Entry 9CXD (electron microscopy, 3.36 A resolution); this record covers chains B and J of the 7 polymer chains in the assembly.

[Chain B]
Name: Gamma-aminobutyric acid receptor subunit alpha-1
Organism: Homo sapiens
UniProtKB: P14867 (GBRA1_HUMAN); residues 1-429 here correspond to UniProt positions 28-456 (UniProt number = residue number + 27)
Sequence (429 residues; row label = number of the first residue in the row):
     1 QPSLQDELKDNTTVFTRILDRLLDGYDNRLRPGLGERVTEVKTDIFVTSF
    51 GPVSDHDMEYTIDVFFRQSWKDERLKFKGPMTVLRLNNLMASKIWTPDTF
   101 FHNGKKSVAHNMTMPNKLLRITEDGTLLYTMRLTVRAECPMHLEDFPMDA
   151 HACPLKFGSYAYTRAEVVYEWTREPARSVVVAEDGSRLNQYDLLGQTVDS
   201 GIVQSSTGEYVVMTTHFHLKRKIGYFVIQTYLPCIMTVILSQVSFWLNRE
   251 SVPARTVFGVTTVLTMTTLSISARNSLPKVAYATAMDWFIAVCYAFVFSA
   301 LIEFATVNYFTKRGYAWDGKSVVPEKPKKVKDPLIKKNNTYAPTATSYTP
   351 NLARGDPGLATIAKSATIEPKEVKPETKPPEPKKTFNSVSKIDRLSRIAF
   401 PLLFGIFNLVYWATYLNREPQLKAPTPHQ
Unresolved in the structure: 1-9, 319-384, 419-429
Cystine bridges: C139-C153
Glycans and other covalent adducts: N-acetylglucosamine (NAG) linked to N111
Ligand contacts:
  - gamma-amino-butanoic acid (ABU): F65, R67, L118, T130
  - PIO ([(2R)-2-octanoyloxy-3-[oxidanyl-[(1R,2R,3S,4R,5R,6S)-2,3,6-tris(oxidanyl)-4,5-diphosphonooxy-cyclohexyl]oxy-phosphoryl]oxy-propyl] octanoate): R249, E303, T306, F310, K312, R313, F386, N387, S388, V389, S390, K391, I392, L395
UniProt features mapped onto this chain:
  - binding site (4-aminobutanoate): R67, T130
  - binding site (3alpha-hydroxy-5alpha-pregnan-11,20-dione): W246
  - glycosylation (N-linked (GlcNAc...) asparagine): N11, N111

[Chain J]
Name: IgG2b Fab_1F4 Heavy Chain
Organism: Mus musculus
Sequence (454 residues; numbered 1 to 454; the number before each row is that of its first residue):
     1 EVQLQQSGAELVKPGASVKLSCTASGFNIKDTYMYWVKQRPEQGLEWIGR
    51 IDPANGDTKYDPKFQGKATITTDTFSNTAYLQLSSLTSEDTAVYYCARKG
   101 LRWAMDYWGQGTSVTVSTAKTTPPSVYPLAPGCGDTTGSSVTLGCLVKGY
   151 FPESVTVTWNSGSLSSSVHTFPALLQSGLYTMSSSVTVPSSTWPSQTVTC
   201 SVAHPASSTTVDKKLEPSGPISTINPCPPCKECHKCPAPNLEGGPSVFIF
   251 PPNIKDVLMISLTPKVTCVVVDVSEDDPDVQISWFVNNVEVHTAQTQTHR
   301 EDYNSTIRVVSTLPIQHQDWMSGKEFKCKVNNKDLPSPIERTISKIKGLV
   351 RAPQVYILPPPAEQLSRKDVSLTCLVVGFNPGDISVEWTSNGHTEENYKD
   401 TAPVLDSDGSYFIYSKLNMKTSKWEKTDSFSCNVRHEGLKNYYLKKTISR
   451 SPGK
Unresolved in the structure: 1, 118-454
Cystine bridges: C22-C96

[Chain B / chain J interface]
Residue-residue contacts (11):
  K42(B) - K99(J)
  K71(B) - D31(J)
  D124(B) - K30(J)
  E170(B) - R102(J)
  E170(B) - W103(J)
  W171(B) - W103(J)
  T172(B) - Y33(J)  hydrogen bond (backbone-side chain)
  R173(B) - W103(J)
  E174(B) - R50(J)  salt bridge
  R177(B) - K59(J)
  S200(B) - R102(J)  hydrogen bond
Other interface residues (no listed pair), chain B (13 interface residues in all): E40, P175, G201
Other interface residues (no listed pair), chain J (9 interface residues in all): L101

[Summary]
13 residues of chain B face 9 of chain J across their interface, with 2 hydrogen bonds and 1 salt bridge.
Polar pairs include E174(B)-R50(J), T172(B)-Y33(J) and S200(B)-R102(J). Bound to chain B: gamma-amino-butanoic
acid and compound PIO. N-acetylglucosamine is covalently linked to N111(B).
Chain B is Gamma-aminobutyric acid receptor subunit alpha-1 (Homo sapiens) and chain J is IgG2b Fab_1F4 Heavy
Chain (Mus musculus); the structure, Native human GABAA receptor of beta2-alpha1-beta1-beta1-gamma2 assembly,
was determined by electron microscopy together with 9CRS, 9CRV, 9CSB, 9CT0, 9CTJ, 9CTP and 6 further entries
from the same study.
